PDB entry 5ZVK | X-ray diffraction, 3.31 A resolution | chains C and c of the 6 polymer chains in the assembly

[Chain C]
Protein: Human Coronavirus MERS HR1 motif
From: Middle East respiratory syndrome-related coronavirus
UniProtKB: W6A0A7 (W6A0A7_9BETC); residue numbers follow UniProt; this construct covers 984-1062
Sequence (80 residues; each row starts with the number of its first residue):
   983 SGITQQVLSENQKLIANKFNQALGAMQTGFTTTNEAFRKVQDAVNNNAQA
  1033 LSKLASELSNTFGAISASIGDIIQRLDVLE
Disordered / not traced: 983-985, 1056-1062
Construct notes: expression tag (983)

[Chain c]
Protein: pan-CoV inhibitory peptide EK1
From: synthetic construct
Sequence (44 residues; row label = number of the first residue in the row):
     1 SGGRGGSLDQINVTFLDLEYEMKKLEEAIKKLEESYIDLKELGG
Disordered / not traced: 1-10, 41-44

[Chain C / chain c interface]
Pairs across the interface - 35 pairs, chain C then chain c:
  A998(C) with I37(c), hydrophobic
  F1001(C) with S35(c)
  N1002(C) with Y36(c); I37(c), hydrogen bond (side chain-backbone)
  L1005(C) with L32(c); S35(c); Y36(c), hydrophobic
  G1006(C) with Y36(c), hydrogen bond (backbone-side chain)
  M1008(C) with L32(c), hydrophobic
  Q1009(C) with I29(c), hydrogen bond (side chain-backbone); L32(c); E33(c), hydrogen bond; Y36(c), hydrogen bond
  F1012(C) with I29(c), hydrophobic; L32(c), hydrophobic
  T1013(C) with I29(c)
  N1016(C) with M22(c); L25(c); E26(c), hydrogen bond
  F1019(C) with L18(c), hydrophobic; M22(c)
  R1020(C) with M22(c); E26(c), salt bridge
  Q1023(C) with L16(c); D17(c); L18(c), hydrogen bond (side chain-backbone); E19(c); M22(c)
  V1026(C) with L16(c), hydrophobic
  N1027(C) with F15(c); L16(c), hydrogen bond (side chain-backbone)
  A1030(C) with V13(c); T14(c); F15(c), hydrophobic
  Q1031(C) with F15(c)
Other interface residues (no listed pair), chain C (19 interface residues in all): L1033, S1034
Other interface residues (no listed pair), chain c (17 interface residues in all): D38

[Overview]
19 residues of chain C and 17 residues of chain c are in contact; the contacts include 8 hydrogen bonds and 1
salt bridge. Polar pairs include R1020(C)-E26(c), N1002(C)-I37(c) and G1006(C)-Y36(c).
Here chain C is Human Coronavirus MERS HR1 motif (Middle East respiratory syndrome-related coronavirus) and
chain c is pan-CoV inhibitory peptide EK1 (synthetic construct). Entry 5ZVK (Crystal Structure of the Human
Coronavirus MERS HR1 motif in complex with pan-CoVs inhibitor EK1) was determined by X-ray diffraction,
deposited together with 5ZUV and 5ZVM.
